PDB entry 7L9P | electron microscopy, 3.60 A resolution | chains J and Y of the 12 polymer chains in the assembly

Chain J:
Molecule: Mitotic spindle assembly checkpoint protein MAD2B
From: Homo sapiens
UniProt: Q9UI95 (MD2L2_HUMAN); residue numbers follow UniProt; this construct covers 2-211
Amino-acid sequence (211 residues; row label = number of the first residue in the row):
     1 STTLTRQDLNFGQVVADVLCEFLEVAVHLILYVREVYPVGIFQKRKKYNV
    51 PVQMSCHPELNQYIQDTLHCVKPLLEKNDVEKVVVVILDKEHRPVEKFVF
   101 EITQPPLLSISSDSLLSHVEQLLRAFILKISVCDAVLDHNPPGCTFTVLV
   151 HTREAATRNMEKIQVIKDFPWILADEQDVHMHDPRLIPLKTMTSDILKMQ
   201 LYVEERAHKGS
Disordered / not traced: 1-14, 105-118, 139-144, 152-197, 208-211
Construct notes: expression tag (1)
What the authors report for this chain:
  - mutagenesis - R153A, R158A/N159A: decreased catalytic activity on wild-type TRIP13

Chain Y:
Molecule: Shieldin complex subunit 2, Shieldin complex subunit 3 chimera
From: Homo sapiens
Notes: fragment: SHLD2  + linker + SHLD3
UniProt: chimeric construct of Q86V20, Q6ZNX1: residues 2-16 from Q86V20 (SHLD2_HUMAN) positions 5-19 (UniProt number = residue number + 3); residues 33-89 from Q6ZNX1 positions 2-58 (UniProt number = residue number - 31)
Amino-acid sequence (99 residues; each row starts with the number of its first residue):
     1 MSQVHIFWGAPIAPLKGSGSGSGSGSGSGSGSTTEVILHYRPCESDPTQL
    51 PKIAEKAIQDFPTRPLSRFIPWFPYDGSKLPLRPKRSPPASREEIMATL
Disordered / not traced: 1-2, 13-32, 92-99
Construct notes: initiating methionine (1); linker (17-32); expression tag (90-99)

How chain J and chain Y interact:
Pairs across the interface (41):
  Tyr-63(J) with Gly-9(Y); Ala-10(Y), hydrogen bond (side chain-backbone)
  Thr-67(J) with Phe-7(Y)
  Cys-70(J) with His-39(Y), hydrogen bond
  Val-71(J) with Phe-7(Y), hydrophobic
  Leu-74(J) with His-5(Y); Ile-37(Y), hydrophobic; His-39(Y)
  Asp-79(J) with Gln-3(Y); His-5(Y), salt bridge
  His-92(J) with Trp-8(Y); Ile-53(Y); Lys-56(Y)
  Pro-94(J) with Lys-56(Y); Gln-59(Y); Phe-61(Y)
  Val-95(J) with Phe-61(Y)
  Lys-97(J) with Ala-57(Y), hydrogen bond (side chain-backbone); Phe-61(Y)
  Leu-137(J) with Arg-64(Y)
  Phe-146(J) with Ala-10(Y)
  Thr-147(J) with Phe-7(Y), hydrogen bond (side chain-backbone); Trp-8(Y)
  Val-148(J) with His-5(Y); Phe-7(Y)
  Leu-149(J) with His-5(Y); Ile-6(Y), hydrophobic; Ala-57(Y); Ile-58(Y)
  Val-150(J) with Gln-3(Y); Val-4(Y); His-5(Y), hydrogen bond (backbone-backbone)
  His-151(J) with Gln-3(Y); Val-4(Y); Ile-58(Y), hydrogen bond (side chain-backbone)
  Glu-204(J) with Phe-61(Y); Thr-63(Y)
  Glu-205(J) with Phe-61(Y); Pro-62(Y); Arg-64(Y), hydrogen bond (backbone-backbone)
  Arg-206(J) with Phe-61(Y)
Other interface residues (no listed pair), chain J (26 interface residues in all): Val-86, Glu-91, Gln-200, Tyr-202, Val-203, Ala-207
Other interface residues (no listed pair), chain Y (21 interface residues in all): Asp-60, Leu-66

In short:
The interface between chain J and chain Y involves 26 residues on one side and 21 on the other; the contacts
include 7 hydrogen bonds and 1 salt bridge. Among the polar pairs are Asp-79(J)/His-5(Y), Tyr-63(J)/Ala-10(Y)
and Cys-70(J)/His-39(Y). From the paper: R153A and R158A/N159A of chain J reduce catalytic activity on
wild-type TRIP13.
Chain J is Mitotic spindle assembly checkpoint protein MAD2B and chain Y is Shieldin complex subunit 2,
Shieldin complex subunit 3 chimera, both from Homo sapiens; the structure, Structure of human
SHLD2-SHLD3-REV7-TRIP13(E253Q) complex, was determined by electron microscopy together with 6WW9 and 6WWA from
the same study.
